5OW8 - chain A; structure by X-ray diffraction, 1.90 A resolution.

# Chain A
Protein: Group 10 secretory phospholipase A2
From: Homo sapiens
Notes: EC 3.1.1.4
UniProt: O15496 (PA2GX_HUMAN); residues 1-123 here correspond to UniProt positions 43-165 (UniProt number = residue number + 42)
Chain sequence (123 residues; each row starts with the number of its first residue):
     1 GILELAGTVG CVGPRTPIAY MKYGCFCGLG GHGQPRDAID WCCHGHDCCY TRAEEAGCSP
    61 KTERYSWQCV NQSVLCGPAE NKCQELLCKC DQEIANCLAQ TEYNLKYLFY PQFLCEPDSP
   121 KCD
Disulfide bonds: Cys11-Cys69, Cys25-Cys115, Cys27-Cys43, Cys42-Cys97, Cys48-Cys122, Cys49-Cys90, Cys58-Cys83, Cys76-Cys88
Ion coordination: Ca2+: Phe26, Gly28, Gly30, Asp47 (together with AYN, dimethyl sulfoxide)
Residues lining bound ligands: AYN (1-[3-(trifluoromethyl)phenyl]indole-2-carboxamide): Ile2, Leu5, Val9, Pro17, Tyr20, Met21, Phe26, Cys27, Gly28, Leu29, Gly30, Cys43, His46, Asp47, Tyr50, Lys61, Ile94, Leu98
Swiss-Prot annotation at these positions:
  - active site: His46, Asp91
  - binding site (Ca(2+)): Phe26, Gly28, Gly30, Asp47
  - glycosylation: Asn71 (N-linked (GlcNAc...) asparagine)
From the paper describing this entry:
  - binding site for AYN: Ile2, Leu5, Val9, Pro17, Tyr20, Gly28, Leu29, Cys43, Tyr50, Lys61, Ile94, Leu98
  - specificity-determining residues: Leu5, Val9, Leu98 (by similarity / conservation)

# In short
Chain A binds compound AYN. Phe26, Gly28, Gly30 and Asp47 coordinate Ca2+. From UniProt: active-site residues
His46 and Asp91 and 4 Ca2+-binding residues. The paper reports a binding site for AYN at Ile2, Leu5 and Val9
among others; specificity determinants Leu5, Val9 and Leu98.
Chain A is Group 10 secretory phospholipase A2 (Homo sapiens); the structure, Indole-2 carboxamides as
selective secreted phospholipase A2 type X (sPLA2-X) inhibitors, was determined by X-ray diffraction (same
publication as 5OWC).
